7T2B - chains C and E of the 5 polymer chains in the assembly; structure by X-ray diffraction, 2.80 A resolution.

[Chain C]
Protein: Pneumolysin-derived peptide
Source organism: Streptococcus pneumoniae
Reference sequence: Q04IN8 (TACY_STRP2); residues -1 to 11 here correspond to UniProt positions 429-441 (UniProt number = residue number + 430)
Sequence (15 residues; row label = number of the first residue in the row; numbers below 1 keep their minus sign (Gly-3 is residue -3)):
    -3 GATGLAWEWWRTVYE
Unresolved in the structure: -3
Sequence notes: cloning artifact (-3 to -2)

[Chain E]
Protein: T cell receptor, 5F, beta chain
Source organism: Homo sapiens
Reference sequence: P01850 (TRBC1_HUMAN); residues 129-257 here correspond to UniProt positions 1-129 (UniProt number = residue number - 128)
Sequence (241 residues; numbered 1 to 257; 16 numbers in that range are skipped by the numbering (no residue carries them; nothing is unmodelled there); the number before each row is that of its first residue):
     1 NAGVTQTPKFRVLKTGQSMTLLCAQDMNH
    37 EYMYWYRQDPGMGLRLIHYSVG
    63 EGTTAKGEVP
    74 DGYNVSRL
    83 KKQNFLLGLESAAPSQTSVYFCASSQ
   112 GGGEQYFGPGTRLTVTEDLNKVFPPEVAVFEPSEAEISHTQKATLVCLAT
   162 GFFPDHVELSWWVNGKEVHSGVCTDPQPLKEQPALNDSRYCLSSRLRVSA
   212 TFWQNPRNHFRCQVQFYGLSENDEWTQDRAKPVTQIVSAEAWGRAD
Unresolved in the structure: 1-2
Sequence notes: engineered mutation Cys184 (Ser56 in P01850)
Disulfide bonds: Cys23-Cys104, Cys158-Cys223

[How chain C and chain E interact]
Residue-residue contacts (6; chain C residue first):
  Trp5(C) - Tyr38(E)
  Trp5(C) - Val57(E)
  Arg7(C) - Glu37(E)  salt bridge
  Arg7(C) - Tyr38(E)  hydrogen bond
  Arg7(C) - Gln108(E)  hydrogen bond (side chain-backbone)
  Thr8(C) - Glu37(E)  hydrogen bond (backbone-side chain)
Interface residues without a listed pair, chain C (4 interface residues in all): Trp6
Interface residues without a listed pair, chain E (5 interface residues in all): Gly112
Interface features reported in the paper:
  - pairs named by the authors: Glu37(E)-Arg7(C), Glu37(E)-Thr8(C), Tyr38(E)-Trp5(C), Tyr38(E)-Arg7(C), Val57(E)-Trp5(C), Gln108(E)-Arg7(C)

[Overview]
The interface between chain C and chain E involves 4 residues on one side and 5 on the other, with 3 hydrogen
bonds and 1 salt bridge. Among the polar pairs are Arg7(C)-Glu37(E), Arg7(C)-Tyr38(E) and Arg7(C)-Gln108(E).
The authors report contacts between Glu37(E) and Arg7(C), Glu37(E) and Thr8(C) and Tyr38(E) and Trp5(C) among
others.
Here chain C is Pneumolysin-derived peptide (Streptococcus pneumoniae) and chain E is T cell receptor, 5F,
beta chain (Homo sapiens). Entry 7T2B (Crystal structure of the 5F TCR in complex with HLA-DP4-Ply) was
determined by X-ray diffraction, deposited together with 7T2A, 7T2C and 7T2D.
